3BLU - chain A; structure by X-ray diffraction, 2.00 A resolution.

Chain A:
Molecule: Tyrosine-protein phosphatase yopH
From: Yersinia enterocolitica
Notes: EC 3.1.3.48; fragment: YopH catalytic domain
UniProt: P15273 (YOPH_YEREN); numbering as in UniProt (aligned over 164-468)
Sequence (305 residues; row label = number of the first residue in the row):
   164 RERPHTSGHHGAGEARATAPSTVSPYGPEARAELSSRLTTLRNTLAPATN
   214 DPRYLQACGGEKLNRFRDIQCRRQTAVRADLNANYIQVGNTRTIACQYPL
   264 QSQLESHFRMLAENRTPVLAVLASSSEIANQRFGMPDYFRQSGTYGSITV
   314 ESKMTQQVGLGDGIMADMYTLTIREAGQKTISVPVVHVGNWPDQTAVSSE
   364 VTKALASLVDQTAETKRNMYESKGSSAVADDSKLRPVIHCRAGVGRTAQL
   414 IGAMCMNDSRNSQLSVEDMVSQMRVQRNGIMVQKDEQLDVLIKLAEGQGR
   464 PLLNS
Disordered / not traced: 164-186
Sequence notes: engineered mutation R235 (Cys in P15273)
Covalent attachments: (ethenylsulfonyl)benzene (PVS) linked to C403
Residues lining bound ligands: (ethenylsulfonyl)benzene (PVS): F229, D356, Q357, H402, R404, A405, G406, V407, G408, R409, T410, Q446, Q450
Curated features (UniProtKB/Swiss-Prot):
  - active site: C403 (Phosphocysteine intermediate)
What the authors report for this chain:
  - binding site for (ethenylsulfonyl)benzene: F229, D356, C403, R404, A405, G406, V407, G408, R409
  - catalytic residues: D356, R409 (citing earlier work)

Overview:
Covalently linked (ethenylsulfonyl)benzene: at C403. From UniProt: active-site residue C403. From the paper:
catalytic residues D356 and R409; a binding site for (ethenylsulfonyl)benzene at F229, D356 and C403 among
others.
Chain A is Tyrosine-protein phosphatase yopH (Yersinia enterocolitica); the structure, crystal structure YopH
complexed with inhibitor PVS, was determined by X-ray diffraction (same publication as 3BLT and 3BM8).
